7XFL - chains F and I of the 10 polymer chains in the assembly; structure by electron microscopy, 2.80 A resolution.

# Chain F
Protein: Histone H4
From: Xenopus laevis
UniProtKB: P62799 (H4_XENLA); residues 0-102 here correspond to UniProt positions 1-103 (UniProt number = residue number + 1)
Amino-acid sequence (103 residues; each row starts with the number of its first residue; numbering starts at 0):
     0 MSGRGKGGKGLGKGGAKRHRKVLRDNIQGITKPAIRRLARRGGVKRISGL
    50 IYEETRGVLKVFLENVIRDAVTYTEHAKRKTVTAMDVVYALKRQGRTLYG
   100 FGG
Disordered / not traced: 0-21
Curated features (UniProtKB/Swiss-Prot):
  - DNA-binding region: Lys16 to Lys20
  - modified residue: Ser1 (N-acetylserine), Arg3 (Asymmetric dimethylarginine), Lys5 (N6-(2-hydroxyisobutyryl)lysine), Lys8 (N6-(2-hydroxyisobutyryl)lysine), Lys12 (N6-(2-hydroxyisobutyryl)lysine), Lys16 (N6-(2-hydroxyisobutyryl)lysine), Lys20 (N6,N6,N6-trimethyllysine), Lys31 (N6-(2-hydroxyisobutyryl)lysine), Lys44 (N6-(2-hydroxyisobutyryl)lysine), Ser47 (Phosphoserine), Tyr51 (Phosphotyrosine), Lys59 (N6-(2-hydroxyisobutyryl)lysine), Lys77 (N6-(2-hydroxyisobutyryl)lysine), Lys79 (N6-(2-hydroxyisobutyryl)lysine), Tyr88 (Phosphotyrosine), Lys91 (N6-(2-hydroxyisobutyryl)lysine)
  - cross-link (Glycyl lysine isopeptide (Lys-Gly)): Lys31 (interchain with G-Cter in UFM1), Lys91 (interchain with G-Cter in ubiquitin)

# Chain I
Molecule: 152-nt DNA strand
From: Xenopus laevis
Sequence (152 nucleotides; each row starts with the number of its first residue; numbers below 1 keep their minus sign (DA-77 is residue -77)):
   -77 ATGCACAGGATGTATATATCTGACICGTGCCTGGAGACTAGGGAGTAATC
   -27 CCCTTGGCGGTTAAAACGCGGGGGACAGCGCGTACGTGCGTTTAAGCGGT
    23 GCTAGAGCTGTCTACGACCAATTGAGCGGCCTCGGCACCGGGATTCTCCA
    73 GG
Disordered / not traced: -77 to -62, 73-74

# Interface between chain F and chain I
Residue-residue contacts (11; chain F residue first):
  Arg35(F) with DG8(I), salt bridge to the phosphate
  Arg45(F) with DC7(I), sugar contact; DG8(I), phosphate contact
  Ile46(F) with DC7(I), sugar contact; DG8(I), hydrogen bond to the phosphate
  Ser47(F) with DC7(I), phosphate contact
  Gly48(F) with DC7(I), hydrogen bond to the phosphate
  Arg78(F) with DA28(I), phosphate contact
  Lys79(F) with DG27(I), phosphate contact; DA28(I), hydrogen bond to the phosphate
  Thr80(F) with DA28(I), hydrogen bond to the phosphate
Interface residues without a listed pair, chain F (11 interface residues in all): Arg39, Lys44, Lys77
Interface residues without a listed pair, chain I (6 interface residues in all): DT9, DG29

# Summary
Chain F and chain I form an interface of 11 and 6 residues respectively; the contacts include 4 hydrogen bonds
and 1 salt bridge. Polar contacts include Ile46(F)-DG8(I), Gly48(F)-DC7(I) and Lys79(F)-DA28(I). UniProt lists
a DNA-binding region on chain F.
Chain F is Histone H4 and chain I is a 152-nt DNA strand, both from Xenopus laevis; the structure, Structure
of nucleosome-AAG complex (A-53I, free state), was determined by electron microscopy (same publication as
7XFC, 7XFH, 7XFI, 7XFJ, 7XFM and 7XFN).
